6S8B - chains E and V of the 35 polymer chains in the assembly; structure by electron microscopy, 2.41 A resolution.

# Chain E
Protein: CRISPR-associated RAMP protein, Cmr4 family
From: Sulfolobus islandicus (strain REY15A)
UniProtKB: F0NDX6 (F0NDX6_SULIR); numbering as in UniProt (aligned over 1-286)
Chain sequence (286 residues; numbered 1 to 286; the number before each row is that of its first residue):
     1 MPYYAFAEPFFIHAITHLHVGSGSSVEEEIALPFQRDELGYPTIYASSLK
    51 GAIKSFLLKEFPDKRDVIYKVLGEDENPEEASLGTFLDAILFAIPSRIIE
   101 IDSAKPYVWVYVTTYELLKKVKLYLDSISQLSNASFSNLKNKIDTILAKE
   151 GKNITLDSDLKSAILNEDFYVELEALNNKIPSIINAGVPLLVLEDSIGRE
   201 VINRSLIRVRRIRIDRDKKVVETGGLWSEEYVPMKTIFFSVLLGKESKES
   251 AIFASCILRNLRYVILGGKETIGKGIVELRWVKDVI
Not modelled in the structure: 1
Sequence notes: conflict Ala31 (Asp in F0NDX6)

# Chain V
Molecule: crRNA
From: Sulfolobus islandicus REY15A
Sequence (51 nucleotides; numbered 1 to 51; the number before each row is that of its first residue):
     1 AUUGAAAGUUCAAAGCUUAGAUACCCUGGAGGGAAACCAGACUUAACACC
    51 A
Not modelled in the structure: 50-51

# Interface between chain E and chain V
Contacting residue pairs (54):
  Val20(E) with U22(V), phosphate contact
  Gly21(E) with A21(V), hydrogen bond to the sugar; U22(V), hydrogen bond to the phosphate
  Ser22(E) with A21(V), sugar contact
  Gly23(E) with A21(V), base contact
  Ser47(E) with G20(V), sugar contact; A21(V), hydrogen bond to the phosphate
  Ser48(E) with G20(V), phosphate contact; A21(V), hydrogen bond to the phosphate
  Lys50(E) with A19(V), salt bridge to the phosphate
  Gly51(E) with G20(V), sugar contact
  Ala52(E) with G20(V), base contact
  Lys54(E) with U18(V), phosphate contact; A19(V), salt bridge to the phosphate
  Ser55(E) with G20(V), hydrogen bond to the base
  Leu72(E) with A19(V), phosphate contact
  Glu74(E) with U18(V), hydrogen bond to the sugar
  Asp75(E) with U18(V), sugar contact; A19(V), sugar contact
  Pro78(E) with U17(V), sugar contact; U18(V), sugar contact
  Glu80(E) with U17(V), sugar contact
  Ala81(E) with U17(V), phosphate contact; U18(V), phosphate contact
  Ser82(E) with U17(V), phosphate contact; U18(V), hydrogen bond to the phosphate
  Arg210(E) with U27(V), base contact
  Arg211(E) with C25(V), hydrogen bond to the sugar; U27(V), phosphate contact
  Ile212(E) with C25(V), hydrogen bond to the sugar; C26(V), sugar contact; U27(V), hydrogen bond to the phosphate; G28(V), sugar contact
  Arg213(E) with C24(V), hydrogen bond to the base; C25(V), hydrogen bond to the base; C26(V), phosphate contact
  Ile214(E) with C26(V), hydrogen bond to the phosphate
  Arg216(E) with C25(V), sugar contact; C26(V), salt bridge to the phosphate
  Lys219(E) with G28(V), hydrogen bond to the sugar; G29(V), salt bridge to the phosphate
  Val221(E) with G28(V), base contact
  Leu226(E) with U27(V), base contact
  Trp227(E) with C25(V), base contact
  Ile265(E) with G20(V), hydrogen bond to the base
  Leu266(E) with G20(V), base contact
  Gly267(E) with G20(V), hydrogen bond to the base; U22(V), sugar contact
  Gly268(E) with U22(V), hydrogen bond to the phosphate; A23(V), phosphate contact
  Lys269(E) with A23(V), hydrogen bond to the phosphate
  Glu270(E) with A23(V), hydrogen bond to the phosphate
  Thr271(E) with C24(V), phosphate contact; C25(V), phosphate contact
Interface residues without a listed pair, chain E (39 interface residues in all): His19, Gln35, Gly73, Val220

# Summary
The interface between chain E and chain V involves 39 residues on one side and 13 on the other, with 19
hydrogen bonds and 4 salt bridges. Polar contacts include Ser55(E)-G20(V), Arg213(E)-C24(V) and
Arg213(E)-C25(V).
Chain E is CRISPR-associated RAMP protein, Cmr4 family (Sulfolobus islandicus (strain REY15A)) and chain V is
crRNA (Sulfolobus islandicus REY15A); the structure, Cryo-EM structure of the Type III-B Cmr-beta bound to
cognate target RNA and AMPPnP, state 1, was determined by electron microscopy, deposited together with 6S6B,
6S8E, 6S91, 6SH8, 6SHB and 6SIC.
